PDB entry 6WM5 | X-ray diffraction, 1.96 A resolution | chains A and C

[Chain A (and C)]
Name: AfCTD-Phosphatidylinositol-phosphate synthase (PIPS) fusion
From: Archaeoglobus fulgidus
Notes: chain C of this document is another copy of the same molecule, construct and numbering; everything in this record applies to it too
UniProt: chimeric construct of A0A101DFK9, U5WZP7: residues -139 to -5 from A0A101DFK9 (A0A101DFK9_ARCFL) positions 1-135 (UniProt number = residue number + 140); residues 2-232 from U5WZP7 positions 2-232 (same numbers)
Sequence (370 residues; row label = number of the first residue in the row; note: 2 numbers in that range are skipped by the numbering (no residue carries them; nothing is unmodelled there); numbers below 1 keep their minus sign (Met-139 is residue -139)):
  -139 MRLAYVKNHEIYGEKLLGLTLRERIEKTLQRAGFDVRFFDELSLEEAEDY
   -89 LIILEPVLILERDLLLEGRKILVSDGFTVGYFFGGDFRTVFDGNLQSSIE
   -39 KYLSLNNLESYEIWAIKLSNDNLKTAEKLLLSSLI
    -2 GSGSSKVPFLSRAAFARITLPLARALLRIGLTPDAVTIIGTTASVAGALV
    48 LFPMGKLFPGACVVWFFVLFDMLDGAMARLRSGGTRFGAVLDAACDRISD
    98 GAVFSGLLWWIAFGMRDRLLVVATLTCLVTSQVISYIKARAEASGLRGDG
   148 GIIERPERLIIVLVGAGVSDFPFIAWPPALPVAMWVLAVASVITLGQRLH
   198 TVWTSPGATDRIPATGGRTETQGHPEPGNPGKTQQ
Unresolved in the structure: -2 to 7, 210-232 (chain C: -2 to 10, 211-232)
Differences from the reference sequence: linker (-2 to 1); engineered mutation Leu17 (Asp in U5WZP7), Leu77 (Gln in U5WZP7), Ser79 (Gly in U5WZP7)
Ion coordination: Na+ site 1: Asp31, Thr82; Na+ site 2: Thr34, Asp68, Asp71, Asp89; Na+ site 3: Asp68, Asp89, Asp93; Na+ site 4 near Arg113 (its only coordinating residue here)
Residues lining bound ligands:
  - Octadecane (8K6), molecule 1: Arg-71, Asp-54, Asn-34
  - Octadecane (8K6), molecule 2: Ile26, Gly27, Leu28
  - Octadecane (8K6), molecule 3: Gly27, Leu28, Thr29, Ala32, Ile36
  - Octadecane (8K6), molecule 4: Thr29, Asp31, Ala32, Ile35, Thr38, Thr39, Val42, Phe84, Leu88, Cys92, Ile95
  - Octadecane (8K6), molecule 5: Ala40, Ala43, Gly44, Val47, Leu48, Val60, Phe64
  - Octadecane (8K6), molecule 6: Phe55, Ala58, Cys59, Trp62, Ile157, Leu160, Val161, Gly164, Phe168
  - Octadecane (8K6), molecule 7: Thr123, Trp182, Val186, Val189
  - Octadecane (8K6), molecule 8: Thr127, Val189, Leu192
  - Octadecane (8K6), molecule 9: Pro175, Pro178, Val179, Trp182
  - Octadecane (8K6), molecule 10: Trp182, Val183, Val186
  - Octadecane (8K6), molecule 11: Val189, Ile190, Gly193
  - citrate anion (FLC): Pro30, Asp31, Asp71, Gly72, Ala75, Gly81, Thr82, Gly85, Ala86, Asp89
  - 3,3',3''-phosphanetriyltripropanoic acid (TCE): Ile-69, Val-67, Leu-37, Leu-32, Ser-30, Arg25
  - 1,2-dimyristoyl-sn-glycero-3-phosphate (XP4): Leu46, Val47, Pro50, Met51, Ile95, Ala99, Ser102, Trp106
Reported in the primary citation:
  - Na+ coordination: Asp68, Asp71, Asp89, Asp93
  - mutagenesis - M69W, R94A, R94Q, Y133A, R152A, R152Q: abolished catalytic activity
  - mutagenesis - Y133F, R137A, R137Q: decreased catalytic activity
  - mutagenesis - E151A, E151Q: unchanged catalytic activity

[Chain A / chain C interface]
Contacting residue pairs (86; chain A residue first):
  Arg78(A) - Arg208(C)
  Ser79(A) - Arg208(C)  hydrogen bond (backbone-side chain)
  Ser79(A) - Pro210(C)
  Gly80(A) - Arg208(C)
  Gly80(A) - Ile209(C)
  Gly81(A) - Asp207(C)
  Gly81(A) - Arg208(C)
  Gly81(A) - Ile209(C)  hydrogen bond (backbone-backbone)
  Thr82(A) - Ala205(C)
  Thr82(A) - Thr206(C)
  Thr82(A) - Asp207(C)
  Arg83(A) - Ser141(C)
  Arg83(A) - Leu143(C)
  Arg83(A) - Gly204(C)  hydrogen bond (side chain-backbone)
  Arg83(A) - Ala205(C)  hydrogen bond (backbone-backbone)
  Arg83(A) - Ile209(C)
  Phe84(A) - Leu196(C)
  Phe84(A) - Val199(C)  hydrophobic
  Phe84(A) - Trp200(C)  hydrophobic
  Phe84(A) - Ala205(C)  hydrogen bond (backbone-backbone)
  Ala86(A) - Arg137(C)
  Val87(A) - Ala138(C)  hydrophobic
  Val87(A) - Ser141(C)
  Val87(A) - Val199(C)  hydrophobic
  Ala90(A) - Tyr133(C)
  Ala90(A) - Arg137(C)
  Ala91(A) - Tyr133(C)
  Ala91(A) - Ile134(C)  hydrophobic
  Arg94(A) - Tyr133(C)  hydrogen bond
  Ile95(A) - Val130(C)  hydrophobic
  Ser102(A) - Leu122(C)
  Ser102(A) - Val126(C)
  Trp106(A) - Arg115(C)
  Trp106(A) - Val118(C)  hydrophobic
  Trp106(A) - Val119(C)  hydrophobic
  Ala109(A) - Phe110(C)
  Phe110(A) - Ala109(C)  hydrophobic
  Phe110(A) - Arg115(C)
  Phe110(A) - Val118(C)  hydrophobic
  Arg113(A) - Phe110(C)
  Arg113(A) - Arg113(C)
  Arg115(A) - Trp106(C)
  Arg115(A) - Phe110(C)
  Val118(A) - Trp106(C)  hydrophobic
  Val118(A) - Phe110(C)  hydrophobic
  Val119(A) - Trp106(C)  hydrophobic
  Leu122(A) - Ser102(C)
  Leu125(A) - Leu125(C)  hydrophobic
  Val126(A) - Ser102(C)
  Gln129(A) - Gln129(C)
  Gln129(A) - Val130(C)
  Val130(A) - Arg94(C)
  Val130(A) - Gln129(C)
  Ser132(A) - Tyr133(C)
  Tyr133(A) - Ala90(C)
  Tyr133(A) - Ala91(C)
  Tyr133(A) - Arg94(C)  hydrogen bond
  Tyr133(A) - Ser132(C)
  Tyr133(A) - Tyr133(C)  hydrophobic
  Tyr133(A) - Ala136(C)  hydrophobic
  Ala136(A) - Tyr133(C)  hydrophobic
  Ala136(A) - Ala136(C)
  Ala136(A) - Ala140(C)
  Arg137(A) - Ala86(C)
  Arg137(A) - Ala90(C)
  Glu139(A) - Ala140(C)
  Ala140(A) - Ala136(C)
  Ala140(A) - Glu139(C)
  Ala140(A) - Ala140(C)
  Ser141(A) - Arg83(C)
  Ser141(A) - Val87(C)
  Leu143(A) - Arg83(C)
  Val199(A) - Phe84(C)  hydrophobic
  Trp200(A) - Phe84(C)  hydrophobic
  Gly204(A) - Arg83(C)
  Ala205(A) - Thr82(C)
  Ala205(A) - Arg83(C)  hydrogen bond (backbone-backbone)
  Ala205(A) - Phe84(C)  hydrogen bond (backbone-backbone)
  Thr206(A) - Thr82(C)
  Asp207(A) - Gly81(C)
  Asp207(A) - Thr82(C)
  Arg208(A) - Ser79(C)
  Arg208(A) - Gly81(C)
  Ile209(A) - Gly80(C)
  Ile209(A) - Gly81(C)  hydrogen bond (backbone-backbone)
  Ile209(A) - Arg83(C)
Interface residues without a listed pair, chain A (47 interface residues in all): Gly98, Leu105, Ile134, Ala138, Leu196
Interface residues without a listed pair, chain C (49 interface residues in all): Leu88, Ile95, Gly98, Leu105, Leu192

[Summary]
47 residues of chain A face 49 of chain C across their interface; the contacts include 10 hydrogen bonds.
Among the polar pairs are Ser79(A)-Arg208(C), Arg83(A)-Gly204(C) and Arg94(A)-Tyr133(C). From the paper: M69W,
R94A and R94Q of chain A, among others, abolish catalytic activity; Na+ coordination by Asp68(A), Asp71(A) and
Asp89(A) among others; 11 substitutions were tested in all.
Chain A and chain C are both AfCTD-Phosphatidylinositol-phosphate synthase (PIPS) fusion (Archaeoglobus
fulgidus); the structure, Structure of a phosphatidylinositol-phosphate synthase (PIPS) from Mycobacterium
kansasii, was determined by X-ray diffraction.
